Entry 9BW0 (X-ray diffraction, 3.51 A resolution); this record covers chains C and K of the 14 polymer chains in the assembly.

== Chain C ==
Protein: DNA-directed RNA polymerase II subunit RPB3
Source organism: Saccharomyces cerevisiae
UniProt: A0A6A5Q0Z3 (A0A6A5Q0Z3_YEASX); residue numbers follow UniProt; this construct covers 1-318
Sequence (318 residues; each row starts with the number of its first residue):
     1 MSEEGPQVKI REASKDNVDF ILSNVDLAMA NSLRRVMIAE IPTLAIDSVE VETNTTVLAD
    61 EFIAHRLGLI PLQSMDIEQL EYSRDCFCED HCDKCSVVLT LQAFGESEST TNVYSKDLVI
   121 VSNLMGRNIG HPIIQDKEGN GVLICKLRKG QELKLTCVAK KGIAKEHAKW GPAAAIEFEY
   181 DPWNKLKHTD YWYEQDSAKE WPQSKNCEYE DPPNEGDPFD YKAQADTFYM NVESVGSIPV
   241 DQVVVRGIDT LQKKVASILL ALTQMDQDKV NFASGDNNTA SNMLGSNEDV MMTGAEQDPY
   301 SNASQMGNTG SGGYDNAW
Unresolved in the structure: 1-2, 269-318
Metal / ion sites: Zn2+: Cys86, Cys88, Cys92, Cys95

== Chain K ==
Protein: DNA-directed RNA polymerase II subunit RPB11
Source organism: Saccharomyces cerevisiae
UniProt: A0A6A5Q7A1 (A0A6A5Q7A1_YEASX); numbering as in UniProt (aligned over 1-120)
Sequence (120 residues; numbered 1 to 120; the number before each row is that of its first residue):
     1 MNAPDRFELF LLGEGESKLK IDPDTKAPNA VVITFEKEDH TLGNLIRAEL LNDRKVLFAA
    61 YKVEHPFFAR FKLRIQTTEG YDPKDALKNA CNSIINKLGA LKTNFETEWN LQTLAADDAF
Unresolved in the structure: 116-120

== Chain C / chain K interface ==
Residue-residue contacts (79):
  Glu3(C) with Asn104(K), hydrogen bond
  Glu4(C) with Ala100(K); Asn104(K), hydrogen bond
  Pro6(C) with Lys97(K); Ala100(K); Leu101(K); Asn104(K)
  Gln7(C) with Asn104(K)
  Val8(C) with Leu101(K), hydrophobic; Glu108(K)
  Ile10(C) with Phe105(K), hydrophobic; Glu108(K); Gln112(K), hydrogen bond (backbone-side chain)
  Ala13(C) with Leu114(K)
  Ser14(C) with Leu114(K)
  Lys15(C) with Leu114(K); Ala115(K)
  Val18(C) with Phe105(K), hydrophobic; Trp109(K), hydrophobic
  Phe20(C) with Phe105(K), hydrophobic
  Leu22(C) with Leu101(K), hydrophobic
  Asp26(C) with Glu49(K); Lys97(K), salt bridge
  Ala28(C) with Asn44(K); Leu45(K); Ala48(K), hydrophobic
  Met29(C) with Leu45(K); Glu49(K); Ile94(K), hydrophobic; Lys97(K)
  Ser32(C) with Thr41(K), hydrogen bond (side chain-backbone); Leu45(K)
  Arg35(C) with Asp39(K), salt bridge; His40(K); Thr41(K)
  Val36(C) with Thr41(K)
  Glu40(C) with Thr41(K)
  Arg84(C) with Phe10(K); Leu11(K)
  Ile163(C) with Phe10(K), hydrophobic
  Lys165(C) with Arg6(K), hydrogen bond (backbone-side chain); Leu9(K); Asp39(K), salt bridge
  Glu166(C) with Arg6(K), hydrogen bond (backbone-side chain); Phe7(K); Phe10(K)
  His167(C) with Arg6(K)
  Val240(C) with Trp109(K), hydrophobic
  Asp241(C) with Trp109(K)
  Val244(C) with Phe105(K), hydrophobic
  Val245(C) with Lys102(K); Glu106(K)
  Ile248(C) with Leu98(K); Leu101(K), hydrophobic
  Asp249(C) with Lys102(K), salt bridge
  Leu251(C) with Leu45(K), hydrophobic; Leu98(K), hydrophobic
  Gln252(C) with Ile95(K); Leu98(K); Gly99(K); Lys102(K)
  Lys254(C) with Glu38(K), salt bridge
  Val255(C) with Cys91(K); Ile94(K), hydrophobic; Ile95(K), hydrophobic
  Ala256(C) with Ile95(K), hydrophobic
  Ile258(C) with Leu19(K), hydrophobic; Phe35(K), hydrophobic; Leu42(K), hydrophobic; Leu87(K), hydrophobic
  Leu259(C) with Lys88(K); Cys91(K), hydrophobic; Asn92(K)
  Leu262(C) with Lys84(K); Leu87(K), hydrophobic; Lys88(K)
  Thr263(C) with Lys88(K)
  Met265(C) with Ser17(K); Leu19(K)
Other interface residues (no listed pair), chain C (46 interface residues in all): Gly5, Arg11, Val25, Ala164, Gln242, Asp266
Other interface residues (no listed pair), chain K (40 interface residues in all): Asn52, Thr103

== Summary ==
The interface between chain C and chain K involves 46 residues on one side and 40 on the other; the contacts
include 6 hydrogen bonds and 5 salt bridges. Among the polar pairs are Asp26(C)-Lys97(K), Arg35(C)-Asp39(K)
and Lys165(C)-Asp39(K).
Here chain C is DNA-directed RNA polymerase II subunit RPB3 and chain K is DNA-directed RNA polymerase II
subunit RPB11, both from Saccharomyces cerevisiae. Entry 9BW0 (RNA Polymerase II - No ATP) was determined by
X-ray diffraction, deposited together with 9BVT, 8U9R and 8U9X.
